PDB entry 7DBC | X-ray diffraction, 2.40 A resolution | chains A and E of the 6 polymer chains in the assembly

[Chain A]
Molecule: Tubulin alpha-1B chain
Source organism: Sus scrofa
Reference sequence: Q2XVP4 (TBA1B_PIG); numbering as in UniProt (aligned over 1-451)
Amino-acid sequence (451 residues; row label = number of the first residue in the row):
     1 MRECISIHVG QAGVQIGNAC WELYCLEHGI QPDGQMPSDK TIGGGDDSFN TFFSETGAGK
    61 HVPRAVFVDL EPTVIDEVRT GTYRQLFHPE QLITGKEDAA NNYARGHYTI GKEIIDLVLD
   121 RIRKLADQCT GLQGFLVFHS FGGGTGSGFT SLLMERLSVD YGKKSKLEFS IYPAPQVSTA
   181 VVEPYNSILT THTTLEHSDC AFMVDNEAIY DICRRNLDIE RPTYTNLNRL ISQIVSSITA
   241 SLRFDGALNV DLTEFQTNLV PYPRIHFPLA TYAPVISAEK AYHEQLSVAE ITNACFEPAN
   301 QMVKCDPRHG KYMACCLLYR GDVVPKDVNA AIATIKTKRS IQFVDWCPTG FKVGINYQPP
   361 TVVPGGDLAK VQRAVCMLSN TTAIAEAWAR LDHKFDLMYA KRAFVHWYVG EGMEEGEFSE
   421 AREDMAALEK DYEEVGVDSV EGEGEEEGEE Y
Not modelled in the structure: 439-451
Swiss-Prot annotation at these positions:
  - motif: Met-1 to Cys-4 (MREC motif)
  - active site: Glu-254
  - binding site (GTP): Gly-10, Gln-11, Ala-12, Gln-15, Glu-71, Ala-99, Ser-140, Gly-143, Gly-144, Thr-145, Gly-146, Thr-179, Glu-183, Asn-206, Tyr-224, Asn-228, Leu-252
  - binding site (Mg(2+)): Glu-71
  - site: Tyr-451 (Involved in polymerization)
  - modified residue: Lys-40 (N6,N6,N6-trimethyllysine), Ser-48 (Phosphoserine), Ser-232 (Phosphoserine), Tyr-282 (3'-nitrotyrosine), Arg-339 (Omega-N-methylarginine), Ser-439 (Phosphoserine), Glu-443 (5-glutamyl polyglutamate), Glu-445 (5-glutamyl polyglutamate), Tyr-451 (3'-nitrotyrosine)
  - cross-link (Glycyl lysine isopeptide (Lys-Gly)): Lys-326 (interchain with G-Cter in ubiquitin), Lys-370 (interchain with G-Cter in ubiquitin)

[Chain E]
Molecule: Stathmin-4
Source organism: Mus musculus
Reference sequence: P63042 (STMN4_MOUSE); residues 3-143 here correspond to UniProt positions 49-189 (UniProt number = residue number + 46)
Amino-acid sequence (143 residues; numbered 1 to 143; the number before each row is that of its first residue):
     1 MADMEVIELN KCTSGQSFEV ILKPPSFDGV PEFNASLPRR RDPSLEEIQK KLEAAEERRK
    61 YQEAELLKHL AEKREHEREV IQKAIEENNN FIKMAKEKLA QKMESNKENR EAHLAAMLER
   121 LQEKDKHAEE VRKNKELKEE ASR
Not modelled in the structure: 1-3, 27-41, 142-143
Differences from the reference sequence: initiating methionine (1); expression tag (2)

[How chain A and chain E interact]
Pairs across the interface - 57 pairs, chain A then chain E:
  Tyr-108(A) / Leu-52(E)  hydrophobic
  Tyr-108(A) / Ala-55(E)  hydrophobic
  Thr-109(A) / Arg-59(E)  hydrogen bond
  Lys-112(A) / Leu-52(E)  hydrogen bond (side chain-backbone)
  Lys-112(A) / Glu-53(E)
  Lys-112(A) / Glu-56(E)  salt bridge
  Leu-152(A) / Leu-52(E)  hydrophobic
  Glu-155(A) / Ile-48(E)
  Ser-158(A) / Asp-42(E)
  Val-159(A) / Pro-43(E)
  Val-159(A) / Ser-44(E)
  Glu-196(A) / Asp-42(E)
  His-197(A) / Asp-42(E)  salt bridge
  His-197(A) / Pro-43(E)
  Asp-245(A) / Cys-12(E)
  Asp-245(A) / Ser-14(E)
  Ala-247(A) / Asn-10(E)
  Ala-247(A) / Ser-17(E)
  Leu-248(A) / Ser-17(E)
  Pro-325(A) / Gln-16(E)
  Pro-325(A) / Phe-18(E)  hydrophobic
  Asn-329(A) / Met-4(E)
  Asn-329(A) / Val-6(E)
  Asn-329(A) / Phe-18(E)
  Asn-329(A) / Val-20(E)
  Ile-332(A) / Val-20(E)  hydrophobic
  Lys-336(A) / Leu-22(E)
  Asp-345(A) / Pro-25(E)
  Asp-345(A) / Ser-26(E)  hydrogen bond (backbone-backbone)
  Trp-346(A) / Pro-25(E)
  Cys-347(A) / Pro-25(E)
  Pro-348(A) / Lys-23(E)
  Pro-348(A) / Pro-25(E)
  Thr-349(A) / Ile-21(E)
  Thr-349(A) / Leu-22(E)  hydrogen bond (backbone-backbone)
  Thr-349(A) / Lys-23(E)  hydrogen bond (backbone-backbone)
  Gly-350(A) / Val-20(E)
  Phe-351(A) / Glu-19(E)
  Phe-351(A) / Val-20(E)  hydrogen bond (backbone-backbone)
  Lys-352(A) / Phe-18(E)
  Lys-352(A) / Glu-19(E)
  Val-353(A) / Ser-17(E)
  Val-353(A) / Phe-18(E)  hydrogen bond (backbone-backbone)
  Gly-354(A) / Gln-16(E)
  Ile-355(A) / Gly-15(E)
  Ile-355(A) / Gln-16(E)  hydrogen bond (backbone-backbone)
  Asn-356(A) / Ser-14(E)
  Tyr-357(A) / Thr-13(E)
  Tyr-357(A) / Ser-14(E)  hydrogen bond (backbone-backbone)
  Tyr-357(A) / Gly-15(E)
  Tyr-357(A) / Gln-16(E)  hydrogen bond
  Val-409(A) / Gln-62(E)
  Gly-410(A) / Arg-59(E)
  Glu-411(A) / Arg-59(E)  hydrogen bond (backbone-side chain)
  Gly-412(A) / Ala-55(E)
  Gly-412(A) / Arg-58(E)  hydrogen bond (backbone-side chain)
  Glu-414(A) / Arg-58(E)  salt bridge
Interface residues without a listed pair, chain A (39 interface residues in all): His-107, Arg-156, Gly-246, Val-328, Ala-333
Interface residues without a listed pair, chain E (33 interface residues in all): Leu-9, Pro-24, Leu-45, Gln-49, Lys-51

[Overview]
The interface between chain A and chain E involves 39 residues on one side and 33 on the other, with 12
hydrogen bonds and 3 salt bridges. Among the polar pairs are Lys-112(A)/Glu-56(E), His-197(A)/Asp-42(E) and
Glu-414(A)/Arg-58(E).
Here chain A is Tubulin alpha-1B chain (Sus scrofa) and chain E is Stathmin-4 (Mus musculus). Entry 7DBC (PRA
in complex with tubulin) was determined by X-ray diffraction.
